Entry 5OJR (X-ray diffraction, 1.96 A resolution); this record covers chains A and E.

Chain A:
Protein: Ycf48-like protein
Source organism: Thermosynechococcus elongatus
Reference sequence: Q8DI95 (YC48L_THEEB); residue numbers follow UniProt; this construct covers 39-347
Chain sequence (326 residues; row label = number of the first residue in the row):
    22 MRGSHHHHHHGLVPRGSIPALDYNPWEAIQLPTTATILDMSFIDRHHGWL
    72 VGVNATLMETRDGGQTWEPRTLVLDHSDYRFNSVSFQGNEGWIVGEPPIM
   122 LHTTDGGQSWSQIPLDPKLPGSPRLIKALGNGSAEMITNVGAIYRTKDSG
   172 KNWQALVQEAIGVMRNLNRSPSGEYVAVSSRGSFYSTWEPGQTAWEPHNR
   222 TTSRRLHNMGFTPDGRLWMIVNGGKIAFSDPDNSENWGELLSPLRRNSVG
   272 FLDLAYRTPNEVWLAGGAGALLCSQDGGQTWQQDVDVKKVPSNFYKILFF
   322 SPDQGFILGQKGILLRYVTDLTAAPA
Disordered / not traced: 22-30, 267-269, 342-347
Differences from the reference sequence: initiating methionine (22); expression tag (23-38)
Swiss-Prot annotation at these positions:
  - motif: Arg202 to Arg226 (Arg-rich patch)
  - mutagenesis: Arg202 to Arg226 (No dramatic change from wild-type in 3D structure, replaces Arg-patch)

Chain E:
Protein: Photosystem II protein D1 3
Notes: EC 1.10.3.9
Reference sequence: Q8DIV4 (PSBA3_THEEB); numbering as in UniProt (aligned over 335-352)
Chain sequence (18 residues; row label = number of the first residue in the row):
   335 NAHNFPLDLASAESAPVA
Swiss-Prot annotation at these positions:
  - binding site ([CaMn4O5] cluster): Asp342, Ala344
  - site: Ala344, Ser345 (Cleavage)

Interface between chain A and chain E:
Contacting residue pairs (57; chain A residue first):
  Thr92(A) - Ala352(E)
  Leu93(A) - Val351(E)
  Val94(A) - Val351(E)  hydrogen bond (backbone-backbone)
  Leu95(A) - Val351(E)  hydrophobic
  Leu122(A) - Val351(E)  hydrophobic
  Ser130(A) - Ala352(E)
  Trp131(A) - Pro350(E)
  Trp131(A) - Val351(E)  hydrogen bond (backbone-backbone)
  Trp131(A) - Ala352(E)  hydrogen bond (backbone-backbone)
  Ser132(A) - Ser348(E)
  Ser132(A) - Ala349(E)
  Gln133(A) - Ser348(E)
  Gln133(A) - Ala349(E)  hydrogen bond (backbone-backbone)
  Gln133(A) - Val351(E)
  Ile134(A) - Ser345(E)
  Pro135(A) - Ser345(E)  hydrogen bond (backbone-side chain)
  Pro135(A) - Ala346(E)
  Pro135(A) - Glu347(E)
  Pro135(A) - Ser348(E)
  Asp137(A) - Leu343(E)
  Asp137(A) - Ala344(E)  hydrogen bond (side chain-backbone)
  Lys139(A) - Pro340(E)
  Lys139(A) - Asp342(E)
  Leu140(A) - Leu343(E)  hydrophobic
  Pro141(A) - Phe339(E)  hydrophobic
  Pro141(A) - Pro340(E)
  Val161(A) - Phe339(E)
  Gly162(A) - Phe339(E)
  Ala163(A) - Phe339(E)  hydrophobic
  Tyr165(A) - Phe339(E)
  Tyr165(A) - Pro340(E)  hydrogen bond (side chain-backbone)
  Tyr165(A) - Leu343(E)  hydrophobic
  Gly171(A) - Ser345(E)  hydrogen bond (backbone-side chain)
  Lys172(A) - Ala344(E)
  Lys172(A) - Ser345(E)  hydrogen bond (backbone-backbone)
  Asn173(A) - Leu343(E)
  Trp174(A) - Asp342(E)
  Trp174(A) - Leu343(E)  hydrogen bond (backbone-backbone)
  Trp174(A) - Ser345(E)
  Gln175(A) - Leu341(E)
  Gln175(A) - Asp342(E)
  Ala176(A) - Pro340(E)
  Ala176(A) - Leu341(E)  hydrogen bond (backbone-backbone)
  Val178(A) - Phe339(E)
  Gln179(A) - His337(E)
  Gln179(A) - Asn338(E)
  Gln179(A) - Phe339(E)  hydrogen bond (backbone-backbone)
  Gln179(A) - Leu341(E)
  Glu180(A) - His337(E)
  Glu180(A) - Asn338(E)  hydrogen bond
  Glu180(A) - Phe339(E)
  Ala181(A) - Asn335(E)
  Ala181(A) - Ala336(E)
  Ala181(A) - His337(E)  hydrogen bond (backbone-backbone)
  Ala181(A) - Phe339(E)  hydrophobic
  Ile182(A) - Asn335(E)
  Gly183(A) - Asn335(E)  hydrogen bond (backbone-backbone)
Other interface residues (no listed pair), chain A (33 interface residues in all): Gln129, Leu136

Overview:
Chain A and chain E form an interface of 33 and 18 residues respectively, with 15 hydrogen bonds. Among the
polar pairs are Pro135(A)-Ser345(E), Asp137(A)-Ala344(E) and Tyr165(A)-Pro340(E). Curated annotation (UniProt)
lists [CaMn4O5] cluster-binding residues Asp342(E) and Ala344(E) on chain E.
Here chain A is Ycf48-like protein (Thermosynechococcus elongatus) and chain E is Photosystem II protein D1 3.
Entry 5OJR (YCF48 bound to D1 peptide) was determined by X-ray diffraction (same publication as 5OJ3, 5OJ5,
5OJP and 2XBG).
